5VVX - chains C and D of the 4 polymer chains in the assembly; structure by X-ray diffraction, 2.90 A resolution.

== Chain C ==
Protein: Protein O-GlcNAcase
From: Homo sapiens
Notes: EC 3.2.1.169, 3.2.1.-
UniProt: O60502 (OGA_HUMAN); the construct has insertions or renumbered stretches relative to UniProt, so the offset changes along the chain: 60-391 = UniProt 60-391; 534-542 = UniProt 392-400; 553-704 = UniProt 553-704
Chain sequence (504 residues; each row starts with the number of its first residue; note: 142 numbers in that range are skipped by the numbering (no residue carries them; nothing is unmodelled there)):
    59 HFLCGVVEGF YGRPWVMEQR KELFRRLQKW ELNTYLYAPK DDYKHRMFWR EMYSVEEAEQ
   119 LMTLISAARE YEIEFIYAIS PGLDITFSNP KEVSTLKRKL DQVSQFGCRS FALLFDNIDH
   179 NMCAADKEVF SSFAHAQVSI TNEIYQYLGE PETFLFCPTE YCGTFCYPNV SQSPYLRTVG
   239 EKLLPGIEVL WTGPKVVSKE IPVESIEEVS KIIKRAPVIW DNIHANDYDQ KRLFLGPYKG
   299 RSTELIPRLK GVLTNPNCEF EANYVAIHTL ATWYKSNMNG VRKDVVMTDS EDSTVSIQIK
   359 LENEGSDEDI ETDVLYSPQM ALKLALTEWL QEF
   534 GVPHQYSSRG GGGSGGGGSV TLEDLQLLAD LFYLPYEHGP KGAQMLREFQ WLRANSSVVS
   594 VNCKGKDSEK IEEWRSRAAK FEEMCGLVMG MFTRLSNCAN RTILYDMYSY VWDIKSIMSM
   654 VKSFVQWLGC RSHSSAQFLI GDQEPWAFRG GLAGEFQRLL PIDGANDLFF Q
Unresolved in the structure: 337-372, 534-551, 593-601, 695-704
Differences from the reference sequence: expression tag (59); engineered mutation Asn175 (Asp in O60502); linker (543-552)
Small-molecule neighbours: N-acetylglucosamine (NAG; 2-acetamido-2-deoxy-beta-D-glucopyranose): Gly67, Phe68, Tyr69, Lys98, Asp174, Asn175, Cys215, Tyr219, Thr250, Val254, Trp278, Asn280, Ala283, Asp285, Tyr286, Asn313
What the authors report for this chain:
  - binding site for N-acetylglucosamine: Asp174
  - mutagenesis - D175N: decreased catalytic activity (proposed by the authors, not directly observed)

== Chain D ==
Protein: Lamin B1
Chain sequence (13 residues; each row starts with the number of its first residue; numbers below 1 keep their minus sign (Lys-10 is residue -10)):
   -10 KLSPSPSSRV TVS
Unresolved in the structure: -10 to -4, 1-2
Covalently attached groups: N-acetylglucosamine (NAG) linked to Thr0

== Interface between chain C and chain D ==
Residue-residue contacts (9):
  Asn175(C) - Thr0(D)  hydrogen bond
  Tyr219(C) - Thr0(D)  hydrogen bond
  Lys253(C) - Ser-3(D)
  Val254(C) - Thr0(D)
  Val255(C) - Ser-3(D)
  Tyr286(C) - Val-1(D)
  Arg290(C) - Arg-2(D)
  Pro568(C) - Arg-2(D)  hydrogen bond (backbone-side chain)
  Tyr569(C) - Ser-3(D)
Other interface residues (no listed pair), chain C (11 interface residues in all): Tyr69, Asp287

== Overview ==
11 residues of chain C and 4 residues of chain D are in contact, with 3 hydrogen bonds. Polar pairs include
Asn175(C)-Thr0(D), Tyr219(C)-Thr0(D) and Pro568(C)-Arg-2(D). Chain C binds N-acetylglucosamine. Covalently
linked N-acetylglucosamine: at Thr0(D). From the paper: a binding site for N-acetylglucosamine at Asp174(C);
D175N of chain C reduces catalytic activity.
Chain C is Protein O-GlcNAcase (Homo sapiens) and chain D is Lamin B1; the structure, Structural
Investigations of the Substrate Specificity of Human O-GlcNAcase, was determined by X-ray diffraction,
deposited together with 5VVO, 5VVT, 5VVU and 5VVV.
